PDB entry 7N1E | X-ray diffraction, 2.30 A resolution | chains A and C of the 5 polymer chains in the assembly

# Chain A
Name: MHC class I antigen, A-2 alpha chain
Source organism: Homo sapiens
UniProtKB: A0A5B8RNS7 (A0A5B8RNS7_HUMAN); residues 1-275 here correspond to UniProt positions 25-299 (UniProt number = residue number + 24)
Sequence (275 residues; row label = number of the first residue in the row):
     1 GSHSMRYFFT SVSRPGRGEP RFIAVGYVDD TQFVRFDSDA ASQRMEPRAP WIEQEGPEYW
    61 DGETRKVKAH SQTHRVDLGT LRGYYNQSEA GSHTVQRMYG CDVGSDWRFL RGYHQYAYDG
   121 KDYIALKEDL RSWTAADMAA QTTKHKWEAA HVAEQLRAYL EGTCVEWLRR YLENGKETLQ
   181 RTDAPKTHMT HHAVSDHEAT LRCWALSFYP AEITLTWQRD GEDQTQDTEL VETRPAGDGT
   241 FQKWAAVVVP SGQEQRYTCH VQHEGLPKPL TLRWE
Disordered / not traced: 275
Disulfides: Cys-101/Cys-164, Cys-203/Cys-259

# Chain C
Name: Spike protein S2
UniProtKB: P0DTC2 (SPIKE_SARS2); residues 1-9 here correspond to UniProt positions 1000-1008 (UniProt number = residue number + 999)
Sequence (9 residues; row label = number of the first residue in the row):
     1 RLQSLQTYV

# How chain A and chain C interact
Contacting residue pairs (37):
  Tyr-7(A) / Arg-1(C)  hydrogen bond (side chain-backbone)
  Tyr-7(A) / Leu-2(C)  hydrogen bond (side chain-backbone)
  Phe-9(A) / Leu-2(C)  hydrophobic
  Met-45(A) / Leu-2(C)  hydrophobic
  Glu-63(A) / Arg-1(C)
  Glu-63(A) / Leu-2(C)  hydrogen bond (side chain-backbone)
  Lys-66(A) / Arg-1(C)
  Lys-66(A) / Leu-2(C)  hydrogen bond (side chain-backbone)
  Lys-66(A) / Ser-4(C)
  Val-67(A) / Leu-2(C)  hydrophobic
  Ala-69(A) / Gln-6(C)
  His-70(A) / Gln-3(C)  hydrogen bond (side chain-backbone)
  His-70(A) / Ser-4(C)  hydrogen bond (side chain-backbone)
  His-70(A) / Leu-5(C)
  His-70(A) / Gln-6(C)
  Thr-73(A) / Thr-7(C)
  Thr-73(A) / Tyr-8(C)
  Asp-77(A) / Tyr-8(C)
  Asp-77(A) / Val-9(C)  hydrogen bond (side chain-backbone)
  Thr-80(A) / Val-9(C)
  Leu-81(A) / Val-9(C)  hydrophobic
  Tyr-84(A) / Val-9(C)  hydrogen bond (side chain-backbone)
  Arg-97(A) / Thr-7(C)  hydrogen bond
  Tyr-99(A) / Leu-2(C)
  Tyr-99(A) / Gln-3(C)  hydrogen bond (side chain-backbone)
  Tyr-116(A) / Val-9(C)
  Thr-143(A) / Val-9(C)  hydrogen bond (side chain-backbone)
  Trp-147(A) / Tyr-8(C)  hydrogen bond (side chain-backbone)
  Val-152(A) / Thr-7(C)
  Gln-155(A) / Leu-5(C)
  Leu-156(A) / Gln-3(C)
  Tyr-159(A) / Arg-1(C)  hydrogen bond (side chain-backbone)
  Tyr-159(A) / Leu-2(C)
  Tyr-159(A) / Gln-3(C)
  Thr-163(A) / Arg-1(C)
  Trp-167(A) / Arg-1(C)
  Tyr-171(A) / Arg-1(C)  hydrogen bond (side chain-backbone)
Also at the interface, not in a pair above, chain A (31 interface residues in all): Met-5, Tyr-59, Val-76, His-114, Tyr-123, Lys-146

# Summary
The interface between chain A and chain C involves 31 residues on one side and 9 on the other, with 14
hydrogen bonds. Polar pairs include Tyr-7(A)/Arg-1(C), Tyr-7(A)/Leu-2(C) and Glu-63(A)/Leu-2(C).
Here chain A is MHC class I antigen, A-2 alpha chain (Homo sapiens) and chain C is Spike protein S2. Entry
7N1E (SARS-CoV-2 RLQ peptide-specific TCR pRLQ3 binds to RLQ-HLA-A2) was determined by X-ray diffraction
together with 7N1A, 7N1B, 7N1C, 7N1D and 7N1F from the same study.
